Entry 8U7J (X-ray diffraction, 3.02 A resolution); this record covers chains L and F of the 24 polymer chains in the assembly.

== Chain L (and F) ==
Molecule: Pyridoxal 5'-phosphate synthase subunit PdxS
Organism: Staphylococcus aureus
Notes: chain F of this document is another copy of the same molecule, construct and numbering; everything in this record applies to it too
Reference sequence: A7WYT1 (PDXS_STAA1); residues 1-295 here = UniProt positions 1-295
Sequence (297 residues; row label = number of the first residue in the row; numbers below 1 keep their minus sign (Gly-1 is residue -1)):
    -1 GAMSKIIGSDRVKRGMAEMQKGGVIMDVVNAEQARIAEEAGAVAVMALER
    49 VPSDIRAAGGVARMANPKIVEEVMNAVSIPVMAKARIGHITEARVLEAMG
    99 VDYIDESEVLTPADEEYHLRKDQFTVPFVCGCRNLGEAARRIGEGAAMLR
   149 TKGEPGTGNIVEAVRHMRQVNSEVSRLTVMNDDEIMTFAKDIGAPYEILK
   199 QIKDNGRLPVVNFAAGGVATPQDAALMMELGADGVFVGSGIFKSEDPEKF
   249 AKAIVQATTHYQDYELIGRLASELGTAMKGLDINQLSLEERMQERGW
Disordered / not traced: -1 to 1, 49-55, 276-295
Construct notes: expression tag (-1 to 0)
Curated features (UniProtKB/Swiss-Prot):
  - active site: Lys82 (Schiff-base intermediate with D-ribose 5-phosphate)
  - binding site (D-ribose 5-phosphate): Asp25, Gly154, Gly215, Gly236, Ser237
  - binding site (D-glyceraldehyde 3-phosphate): Arg166

== How chain L and chain F interact ==
Residue-residue contacts - 28 pairs, chain L then chain F:
  Ile88(L) - Asp181(F)
  Glu114(L) - Thr185(F)
  Tyr115(L) - Asp181(F)
  Tyr115(L) - Glu182(F)
  Tyr115(L) - Thr185(F)
  Arg118(L) - Asp180(F)
  Arg118(L) - Asp181(F)
  Arg118(L) - Tyr194(F)  hydrogen bond
  Arg118(L) - Lys198(F)
  Arg138(L) - Met184(F)
  Arg138(L) - Lys188(F)
  Gly141(L) - Tyr194(F)
  Glu142(L) - Met184(F)
  Asp180(L) - Arg118(F)
  Asp181(L) - Ile88(F)
  Asp181(L) - Tyr115(F)
  Asp181(L) - Arg118(F)
  Glu182(L) - Tyr115(F)
  Met184(L) - Arg138(F)
  Met184(L) - Glu142(F)
  Met184(L) - Pro193(F)
  Thr185(L) - Glu114(F)
  Thr185(L) - Tyr115(F)
  Lys188(L) - Arg138(F)
  Pro193(L) - Met184(F)
  Tyr194(L) - Arg118(F)  hydrogen bond
  Tyr194(L) - Gly141(F)
  Lys198(L) - Arg118(F)
Interface residues without a listed pair, chain L (19 interface residues in all): His116, Asp120, Gly191
Interface residues without a listed pair, chain F (19 interface residues in all): His116, Asp120, Gly191

== Summary ==
Chain L and chain F each contribute 19 residues to their interface; the contacts include 2 hydrogen bonds. Its
one hydrogen-bonded contact is Arg118(L)-Tyr194(F). Curated annotation (UniProt) lists active-site residue
Lys82(L), 5 D-ribose 5-phosphate-binding residues and D-glyceraldehyde 3-phosphate-binding residue Arg166(L)
on chain L.
Chain L and chain F are both Pyridoxal 5'-phosphate synthase subunit PdxS (Staphylococcus aureus); the
structure, Crystal Structure of Staphylococcus aureus PLP synthase complex, was determined by X-ray
diffraction (same publication as 8QOC and 8U9E).
